Entry 7JM4 (X-ray diffraction, 2.95 A resolution); this record covers chains E and B of the 4 polymer chains in the assembly.

== Chain E ==
Molecule: Interferon-Stimulated Response Elements
Sequence (19 nucleotides; numbered 1 to 19; the number before each row is that of its first residue):
     1 GCTTTCTCGGTTTCAGTTG

== Chain B ==
Name: Interferon regulatory factor 4
Source organism: Homo sapiens
UniProtKB: Q15306 (IRF4_HUMAN); residues 21-129 here = UniProt positions 21-129
Sequence (111 residues; row label = number of the first residue in the row):
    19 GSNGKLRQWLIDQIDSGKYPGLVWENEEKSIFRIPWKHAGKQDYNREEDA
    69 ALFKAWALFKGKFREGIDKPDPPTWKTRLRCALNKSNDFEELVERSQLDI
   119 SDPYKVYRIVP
Not modelled in the structure: 19-22
Sequence notes: expression tag (19-20)
UniProt features mapped onto this chain:
  - DNA-binding region: Asn-21 to Pro-129 (IRF tryptophan pentad repeat)
  - natural variant: Thr-95 (T95R: In IMD131), Arg-98 (R98W: In IMD131)
  - mutagenesis: Arg-98 to Cys-99 (Loss of DNA-binding transcription activator activity)
What the authors report for this chain:
  - binding site for Interferon-Stimulated Response Elements: Lys-59, Tyr-62, Arg-98, Cys-99, Asn-102, Lys-103, Lys-123
  - mutagenesis - K59A (3-fold), Y62A: decreased binding to Interferon-Stimulated Response Elements
  - mutagenesis - L116R: increased binding to ISRE
  - mutagenesis - L116R: increased binding to EICE1
  - mutagenesis - L116R: increased binding to AICE1
  - mutagenesis - L116R: increased binding to AICE2
  - mutagenesis - L116R (3-4-fold): increased binding to target DNA

== Interface between chain E and chain B ==
Pairs across the interface (16):
  DG9(E) / Lys-23(B)  phosphate contact
  DG9(E) / Lys-103(B)  base contact
  DG10(E) / Lys-23(B)  hydrogen bond to the phosphate
  DG10(E) / Leu-24(B)  hydrogen bond to the phosphate
  DG10(E) / Trp-74(B)  phosphate contact
  DG10(E) / Lys-78(B)  hydrogen bond to the phosphate
  DG10(E) / Lys-103(B)  hydrogen bond to the base
  DT11(E) / Trp-74(B)  hydrogen bond to the phosphate
  DT11(E) / Lys-78(B)  salt bridge to the phosphate
  DT11(E) / Arg-96(B)  salt bridge to the phosphate
  DT11(E) / Cys-99(B)  base contact
  DT11(E) / Lys-103(B)  base contact
  DT12(E) / Lys-80(B)  salt bridge to the phosphate
  DT12(E) / Arg-96(B)  salt bridge to the phosphate
  DT12(E) / Cys-99(B)  hydrogen bond to the base
  DG19(E) / Leu-116(B)  phosphate contact
Also at the interface, not in a pair above, chain E (6 interface residues in all): DT13
Also at the interface, not in a pair above, chain B (11 interface residues in all): Thr-95, Ala-100

== Summary ==
6 residues of chain E face 11 of chain B across their interface, with 6 hydrogen bonds and 4 salt bridges.
Polar contacts include DG10(E)/Lys-103(B), DT12(E)/Cys-99(B) and DG10(E)/Lys-23(B). From the paper: a binding
site for Interferon-Stimulated Response Elements at Lys-59(B), Tyr-62(B) and Arg-98(B) among others; K59A and
Y62A of chain B reduce binding to Interferon-Stimulated Response Elements.
Chain E is Interferon-Stimulated Response Elements and chain B is Interferon regulatory factor 4 (Homo
sapiens); the structure, IRF Transcription Factor, was determined by X-ray diffraction.
